6OMA - chains I and J of the 13 polymer chains in the assembly; structure by electron microscopy, 7.20 A resolution (low resolution: residue-level contacts below are approximate; hydrogen-bond / salt-bridge calls are withheld).

Chain I (and J):
Molecule: Major capsid protein
Organism: Escherichia phage T5
Notes: chain J of this document is another copy of the same molecule, construct and numbering; everything in this record applies to it too
UniProtKB: Q6QGD8 (CAPSD_BPT5); residues 160-458 here = UniProt positions 160-458
Amino-acid sequence (299 residues; numbered 160 to 458; the number before each row is that of its first residue):
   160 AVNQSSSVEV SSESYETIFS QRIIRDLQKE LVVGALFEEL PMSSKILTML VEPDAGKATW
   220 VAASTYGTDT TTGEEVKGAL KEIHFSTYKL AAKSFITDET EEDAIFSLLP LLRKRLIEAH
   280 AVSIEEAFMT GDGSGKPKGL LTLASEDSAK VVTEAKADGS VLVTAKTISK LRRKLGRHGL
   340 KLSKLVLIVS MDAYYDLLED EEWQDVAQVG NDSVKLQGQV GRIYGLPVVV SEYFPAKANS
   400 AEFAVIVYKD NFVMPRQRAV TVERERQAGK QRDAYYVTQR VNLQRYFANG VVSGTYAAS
UniProt features mapped onto this chain:
  - mutagenesis: Ile183 (I183T: Confers resistance to Pycsar-mediated defense), Met201 (M201V: Confers resistance to Pycsar-mediated defense), Met208 (M208T: Confers resistance to Pycsar-mediated defense), Glu260 (E260G: Confers resistance to Pycsar-mediated defense), Ile283 (I283T: Confers resistance to Pycsar-mediated defense), Ser328 (S328P: Confers resistance to Pycsar-mediated defense, reduced fitness compared to wild-type phage), Tyr353 (Y353C: Confers resistance to Pycsar-mediated defense, reduced fitness compared to wild-type phage)

How chain I and chain J interact:
Residue-residue contacts - 95 pairs, chain I then chain J:
  Gln163(I) with Lys204(J)
  Ser171(I) with Lys204(J)
  Thr176(I) with Ser203(J); Ile205(J)
  Ile177(I) with Ser203(J); Leu206(J)
  Phe178(I) with Thr207(J)
  Ser179(I) with Thr207(J); Met208(J)
  Arg181(I) with Met208(J); Leu209(J); Tyr445(J)
  Ile182(I) with Leu209(J)
  Ile183(I) with Leu209(J); Val210(J); Glu211(J); Tyr445(J)
  Arg184(I) with Glu211(J); Asp213(J)
  Asp185(I) with Lys408(J); Phe446(J)
  Leu186(I) with His337(J)
  Gln187(I) with His337(J)
  Lys188(I) with Asp213(J); His337(J)
  Glu189(I) with Lys340(J)
  Tyr247(I) with Trp219(J)
  Lys248(I) with Trp219(J); Val220(J); Tyr225(J)
  Leu249(I) with Trp219(J)
  Ala250(I) with Thr231(J)
  Lys252(I) with Gly232(J); Glu233(J)
  Phe254(I) with Glu233(J)
  Leu270(I) with Glu211(J); Lys236(J)
  Leu271(I) with Lys236(J)
  Lys273(I) with Glu211(J)
  Arg274(I) with Asp213(J); Ala214(J); Glu234(J); Val235(J); Gly237(J)
  Glu277(I) with Ala214(J)
  Ala278(I) with Ala214(J); Gly215(J)
  Val281(I) with Ala214(J); Gly215(J)
  Ser282(I) with Lys216(J); Ala217(J); Trp219(J)
  Ile283(I) with Trp219(J)
  Glu285(I) with Lys216(J)
  Ala286(I) with Trp219(J)
  Gly294(I) with Val220(J)
  Lys295(I) with Trp219(J)
  Pro296(I) with Trp219(J)
  Asp317(I) with Arg332(J)
  Met350(I) with Arg336(J); His337(J)
  Asp351(I) with Arg336(J)
  Tyr354(I) with Ser328(J); Arg332(J); Gly335(J); Leu339(J); Lys340(J)
  Asp355(I) with Arg332(J)
  Leu357(I) with Ser328(J); Arg331(J); Tyr383(J)
  Glu358(I) with Lys325(J); Ser328(J); Lys329(J); Arg332(J)
  Gln363(I) with Trp362(J); Tyr383(J)
  Asp364(I) with Glu361(J); Trp362(J)
  Val365(I) with Glu360(J); Asp364(J); Gly369(J)
  Ala366(I) with Val368(J)
  Gln367(I) with Gln367(J); Val368(J); Gly369(J); Asn370(J)
  Lys374(I) with Trp362(J); Asp371(J)
  Gln378(I) with Trp362(J); Tyr383(J)
  Val389(I) with Lys340(J)
  Glu391(I) with His337(J); Lys340(J)
  Lys396(I) with Arg332(J)
Also at the interface, not in a pair above, chain I (58 interface residues in all): Ser164, Ser253, Leu275, Asp359, Val368, Val440
Also at the interface, not in a pair above, chain J (54 interface residues in all): Pro212, Thr218, Ala221, Leu239, Val373, Gly384, Asp409

Overview:
Chain I and chain J form an interface of 58 and 54 residues respectively. UniProt lists 7 mutagenesis sites on
chain I.
Chain I and chain J are both Major capsid protein (Escherichia phage T5); the structure, non-decorated head of
the phage T5, was determined by electron microscopy together with 6OKB and 6OMC from the same study.
